3B60 - chains A and B; structure by X-ray diffraction, 3.70 A resolution.

# Chain A (and B)
Molecule: Lipid A export ATP-binding/permease protein msbA
From: Salmonella typhimurium
Notes: EC 3.6.3.-; chain B of this document is another copy of the same molecule, construct and numbering; everything in this record applies to it too
UniProt: P63359 (MSBA_SALTY); residues 1-582 here = UniProt positions 1-582
Amino-acid sequence (582 residues; row label = number of the first residue in the row):
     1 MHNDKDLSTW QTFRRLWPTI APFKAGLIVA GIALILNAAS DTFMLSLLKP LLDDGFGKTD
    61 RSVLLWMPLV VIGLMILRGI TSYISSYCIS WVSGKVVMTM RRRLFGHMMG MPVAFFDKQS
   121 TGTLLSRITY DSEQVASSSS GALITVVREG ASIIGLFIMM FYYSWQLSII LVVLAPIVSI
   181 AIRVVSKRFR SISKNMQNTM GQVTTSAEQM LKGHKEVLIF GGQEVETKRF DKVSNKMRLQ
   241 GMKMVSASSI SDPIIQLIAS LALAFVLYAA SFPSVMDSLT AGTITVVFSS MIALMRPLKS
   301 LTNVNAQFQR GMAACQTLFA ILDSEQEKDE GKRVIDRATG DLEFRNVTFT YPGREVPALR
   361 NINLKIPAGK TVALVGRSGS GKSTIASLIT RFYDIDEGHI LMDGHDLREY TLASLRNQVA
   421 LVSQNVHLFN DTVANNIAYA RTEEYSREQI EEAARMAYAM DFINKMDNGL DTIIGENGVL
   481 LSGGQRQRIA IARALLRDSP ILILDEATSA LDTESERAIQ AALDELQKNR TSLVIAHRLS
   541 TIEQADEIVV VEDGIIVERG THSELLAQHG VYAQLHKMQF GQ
Disordered / not traced: 1-9, 582
Ligand contacts:
  - AMP-PNP (ANP; phosphoaminophosphonic acid-adenylate ester), molecule 1: Tyr351, Pro352, Ala358, Ser378, Gly379, Ser380, Gly381, Lys382, Ser383, Thr384, Gln424, Glu506, His537
  - AMP-PNP (ANP), molecule 2: Val479, Leu480, Leu481, Ser482, Gly483, Gly484, Gln485
UniProt features mapped onto this chain:
  - binding site (ATP): Gly376 to Ser383

# How chain A and chain B interact
Pairs across the interface (252):
  Leu48(A) with Phe288(B), hydrophobic; Ile292(B), hydrophobic
  Leu51(A) with Leu267(B), hydrophobic; Ile284(B)
  Leu52(A) with Ile284(B); Thr285(B), hydrogen bond (backbone-side chain); Ser289(B)
  Asp53(A) with Ala281(B); Thr285(B)
  Gly55(A) with Ile284(B)
  Phe56(A) with Ser274(B); Thr280(B); Ala281(B); Ile284(B)
  Thr59(A) with Ala270(B); Ser271(B); Ser274(B); Val275(B)
  Asp60(A) with Ser271(B), hydrogen bond (backbone-side chain)
  Val63(A) with Leu267(B); Ala270(B); Ser271(B)
  Leu64(A) with Ser271(B); Phe272(B), hydrophobic
  Met67(A) with Ala264(B); Leu267(B), hydrophobic; Tyr268(B), hydrophobic
  Val71(A) with Ser260(B); Ala264(B), hydrophobic
  Leu74(A) with Gln256(B); Ser260(B)
  Met75(A) with Gln256(B); Leu257(B), hydrophobic; Ser260(B)
  Arg78(A) with Gln256(B)
  Gly79(A) with Pro253(B); Gln256(B)
  Ser82(A) with Ser249(B); Pro253(B)
  Tyr83(A) with Ser249(B); Ile250(B), hydrophobic
  Ser86(A) with Ser249(B), hydrogen bond
  Ser90(A) with Met242(B); Val245(B)
  Trp91(A) with Met242(B), hydrogen bond (backbone-side chain)
  Gly94(A) with Arg238(B)
  Lys95(A) with Arg238(B); Leu239(B)
  Met98(A) with Ser234(B); Met237(B), hydrophobic; Arg238(B), hydrogen bond (backbone-side chain)
  Thr99(A) with Arg238(B)
  Arg101(A) with Met200(B); Phe230(B)
  Arg102(A) with Phe230(B); Asp231(B), salt bridge; Ser234(B), hydrogen bond; Asn235(B); Arg238(B)
  Phe105(A) with Ser206(B); Met210(B), hydrophobic; Glu226(B); Thr227(B); Phe230(B), hydrophobic
  Met109(A) with Met210(B), hydrophobic; His214(B); Gln223(B)
  Met111(A) with His214(B)
  Pro112(A) with His214(B)
  Phe116(A) with Leu211(B), hydrophobic; His214(B)
  Asp117(A) with Val479(B)
  Gln119(A) with Glu476(B)
  Ser120(A) with Glu476(B), hydrogen bond
  Thr121(A) with Lys212(B); Glu476(B), hydrogen bond (backbone-side chain)
  Leu125(A) with Leu125(B), hydrophobic; Thr204(B); Ala207(B), hydrophobic; Glu208(B)
  Ile128(A) with Ala207(B), hydrophobic; Phe230(B), hydrophobic
  Thr129(A) with Thr204(B)
  Glu133(A) with Met200(B)
  Met200(A) with Arg101(B); Glu133(B)
  Thr204(A) with Leu125(B); Thr129(B)
  Ser206(A) with Phe105(B)
  Ala207(A) with Leu125(B), hydrophobic; Ile128(B), hydrophobic
  Glu208(A) with Leu125(B); Lys212(B), salt bridge; Glu476(B)
  Met210(A) with Phe105(B), hydrophobic; Met109(B), hydrophobic
  Leu211(A) with Phe116(B), hydrophobic
  Lys212(A) with Thr121(B); Glu208(B), salt bridge; Lys212(B); His427(B), hydrogen bond (backbone-side chain)
  Gly213(A) with His427(B), hydrogen bond (backbone-side chain)
  His214(A) with Met109(B); Met111(B); Pro112(B); Phe116(B)
  Glu216(A) with Ser423(B); His427(B); Arg493(B), salt bridge
  Leu218(A) with Arg416(B)
  Ile219(A) with Arg416(B); Leu421(B), hydrophobic; Arg497(B)
  Phe220(A) with Phe429(B), hydrophobic; Tyr439(B); Arg441(B); Arg497(B), hydrogen bond (backbone-side chain)
  Gly221(A) with Arg441(B), hydrogen bond (backbone-side chain); Glu443(B)
  Gln223(A) with Met109(B)
  Val225(A) with Glu443(B)
  Glu226(A) with Phe105(B)
  Thr227(A) with Phe105(B)
  Arg229(A) with Tyr439(B)
  Phe230(A) with Arg101(B); Arg102(B); Phe105(B), hydrophobic
  Asp231(A) with Arg102(B), salt bridge
  Ser234(A) with Met98(B); Arg102(B), hydrogen bond
  Asn235(A) with Arg102(B)
  Met237(A) with Met98(B), hydrophobic
  Arg238(A) with Gly94(B); Lys95(B); Met98(B), hydrogen bond (side chain-backbone); Thr99(B); Arg102(B)
  Leu239(A) with Lys95(B)
  Met242(A) with Ser90(B); Trp91(B), hydrophobic
  Val245(A) with Ser90(B)
  Ser249(A) with Ser82(B); Tyr83(B); Ser86(B), hydrogen bond
  Ile250(A) with Tyr83(B), hydrophobic
  Pro253(A) with Gly79(B); Ser82(B)
  Gln256(A) with Leu74(B); Met75(B); Arg78(B); Gly79(B)
  Leu257(A) with Met75(B), hydrophobic
  Ser260(A) with Val71(B); Leu74(B); Met75(B)
  Ala264(A) with Met67(B); Val71(B), hydrophobic
  Leu267(A) with Leu51(B), hydrophobic; Val63(B); Met67(B), hydrophobic
  Tyr268(A) with Met67(B), hydrophobic
  Ala270(A) with Thr59(B); Val63(B)
  Ser271(A) with Thr59(B); Asp60(B); Val63(B); Leu64(B)
  Phe272(A) with Leu64(B), hydrophobic
  Ser274(A) with Phe56(B); Thr59(B)
  Val275(A) with Thr59(B)
  Thr280(A) with Phe56(B)
  Ala281(A) with Asp53(B); Phe56(B)
  Ile284(A) with Leu51(B); Leu52(B); Gly55(B); Phe56(B)
  Thr285(A) with Leu52(B), hydrogen bond (side chain-backbone); Asp53(B)
  Phe288(A) with Leu48(B), hydrophobic
  Ser289(A) with Leu52(B)
  Ile292(A) with Leu48(B), hydrophobic
  Gly376(A) with Asp512(B)
  Arg377(A) with Asp512(B); Glu514(B), salt bridge
  Ser378(A) with Gly484(B); Arg488(B), hydrogen bond (backbone-side chain); Asp512(B), hydrogen bond (backbone-side chain)
  Phe392(A) with Lys215(B); Ile219(B), hydrophobic
  Arg416(A) with Leu218(B); Ile219(B)
  Leu421(A) with Ile219(B), hydrophobic
  Ser423(A) with Glu216(B)
  Asn425(A) with Arg486(B)
  His427(A) with Lys212(B), hydrogen bond (side chain-backbone); Gly213(B); Glu216(B)
  Phe429(A) with Phe220(B), hydrophobic
  Tyr439(A) with Phe220(B); Arg229(B)
  Arg441(A) with Phe220(B); Gly221(B), hydrogen bond (side chain-backbone)
  Glu443(A) with Gly221(B); Val225(B)
  Lys465(A) with Asp553(B), salt bridge
  Glu476(A) with Ser120(B), hydrogen bond; Thr121(B), hydrogen bond (side chain-backbone); Glu208(B)
  Val479(A) with Asp117(B)
  Gly484(A) with Ser378(B)
  Arg486(A) with Asn425(B)
  Arg488(A) with Ser378(B), hydrogen bond (side chain-backbone)
  Arg493(A) with Glu216(B)
  Arg497(A) with Ile219(B); Phe220(B)
  Glu506(A) with Ala510(B)
  Ser509(A) with Ser509(B)
  Ala510(A) with Glu506(B); His537(B)
  Leu511(A) with His537(B)
  Asp512(A) with Gly376(B); Arg377(B), hydrogen bond (side chain-backbone); Ser378(B), hydrogen bond (side chain-backbone); His537(B), hydrogen bond (backbone-side chain)
  Thr513(A) with Leu575(B); Met578(B); Gln579(B)
  Glu514(A) with Arg377(B), salt bridge; Gln574(B); Leu575(B); Met578(B)
  Arg517(A) with Met578(B); Phe580(B), hydrogen bond (side chain-backbone); Gly581(B)
  His537(A) with Leu511(B); Asp512(B), hydrogen bond (side chain-backbone)
  Arg538(A) with Arg538(B)
  Ser540(A) with Phe580(B)
  Glu543(A) with Gly581(B)
  Asp553(A) with Lys465(B), salt bridge
  Gln574(A) with Glu514(B)
  Leu575(A) with Thr513(B)
  Met578(A) with Thr513(B); Glu514(B); Arg517(B)
  Gln579(A) with Thr513(B); Gln579(B)
  Phe580(A) with Arg517(B), hydrogen bond (backbone-side chain); Ser540(B)
  Gly581(A) with Arg517(B)
Also at the interface, not in a pair above, chain A (146 interface residues in all): Leu47, Trp66, Val70, Tyr87, Met108, Val113, Leu124, Gln209, Lys215, Val217, Gly222, Asn430, Ala440, Ser482, Gln485, Lys577
Also at the interface, not in a pair above, chain B (149 interface residues in all): Trp66, Val70, Tyr87, Met108, Val113, Gln119, Leu124, Val203, Gln209, Val217, Gly222, Ser246, Asp252, Phe392, Asn430, Asp431, Ala440, Ser482, Gln485, Glu543, Lys577

# Summary
146 residues of chain A and 149 residues of chain B are in contact, with 29 hydrogen bonds and 9 salt bridges.
Polar pairs include Arg102(A)-Asp231(B), Glu208(A)-Lys212(B) and Glu216(A)-Arg493(B). Bound to chain A:
AMP-PNP. From UniProt: 8 ATP-binding residues on chain A.
Both chains are Lipid A export ATP-binding/permease protein msbA (Salmonella typhimurium). Entry 3B60 (Crystal
Structure of MsbA from Salmonella typhimurium with AMPPNP, higher resolution form) was determined by X-ray
diffraction, deposited together with 3B5W, 3B5X, 3B5Y and 3B5Z.
